1SA1 - chains A and B of the 5 polymer chains in the assembly; structure by X-ray diffraction, 4.20 A resolution (low resolution: residue-level contacts below are approximate; hydrogen-bond / salt-bridge calls are withheld).

Chain A:
Molecule: Tubulin alpha chain
Source organism: Bos taurus
Reference sequence: P02550 (TBA_PIG); residues 1-451 here = UniProt positions 1-451
Amino-acid sequence (451 residues; row label = number of the first residue in the row):
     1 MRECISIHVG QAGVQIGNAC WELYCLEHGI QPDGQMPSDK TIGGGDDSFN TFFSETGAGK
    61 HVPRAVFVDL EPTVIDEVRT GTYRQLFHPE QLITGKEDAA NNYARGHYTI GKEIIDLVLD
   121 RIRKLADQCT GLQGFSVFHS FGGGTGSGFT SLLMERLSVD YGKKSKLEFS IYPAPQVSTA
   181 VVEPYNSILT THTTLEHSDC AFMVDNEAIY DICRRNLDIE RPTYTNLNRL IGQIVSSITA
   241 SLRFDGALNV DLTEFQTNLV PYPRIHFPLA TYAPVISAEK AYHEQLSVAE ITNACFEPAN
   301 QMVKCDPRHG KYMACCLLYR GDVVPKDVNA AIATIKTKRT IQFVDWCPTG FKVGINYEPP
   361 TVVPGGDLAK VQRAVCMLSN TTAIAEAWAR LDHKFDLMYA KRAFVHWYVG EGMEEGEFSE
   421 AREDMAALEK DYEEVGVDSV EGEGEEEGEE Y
Not modelled in the structure: 1, 40-44, 440-451
Residues lining bound ligands: GTP: G10, Q11, A12, Q15, I16, D69, E71, A99, A100, N101, S140, G142, G143, G144, T145, G146, I171, P173, V177, S178, T179, E183, N206, Y224, N228, I231

Chain B:
Molecule: Tubulin beta chain
Source organism: Bos taurus
Reference sequence: P02554 (TBB_PIG); residue numbers follow UniProt; this construct covers 1-44, 47-360, 369-445
Amino-acid sequence (445 residues; row label = number of the first residue in the row; note: 10 numbers in that range are skipped by the numbering (no residue carries them; nothing is unmodelled there)):
     1 MREIVHIQAG QCGNQIGAKF WEVISDEHGI DPTGSYHGDS DLQL
    47 ERINVYYNEA AGNKYVPRAI LVDLEPGTMD SVRSGPFGQI FRPDNFVFGQ SGAGNNWAKG
   107 HYTEGAELVD SVLDVVRKES ESCDCLQGFQ LTHSLGGGTG SGMGTLLISK IREEYPDRIM
   167 NTFSVVPSPK VSDTVVEPYN ATLSVHQLVE NTDETYCIDN EALYDICFRT LKLTTPTYGD
   227 LNHLVSATMS GVTTCLRFPG QLNADLRKLA VNMVPFPRLH FFMPGFAPLT SRGSQQYRAL
   287 TVPELTQQMF DAKNMMAACD PRHGRYLTVA AVFRGRMSMK EVDEQMLNVQ NKNSSYFVEW
   347 IPNNVKTAVC DIPP
   369 RGLKMSATFI GNSTAIQELF KRISEQFTAM FRRKAFLHWY TGEGMDEMEF TEAESNMNDL
   429 VSEYQQYQDA TADEQGEFEE EGEEDEA
Not modelled in the structure: 1, 277-281, 439-455
Residues lining bound ligands:
  - GDP (guanosine-5'-diphosphate): G10, Q11, C12, D69, E71, S140, G142, G143, G144, T145, G146, S147, V171, P173, V177, S178, D179, E183, N206, L209, Y224, L227, N228
  - podophyllotoxin (POD; 9-hydroxy-5-(3,4,5-trimethoxyphenyl)-5,8,8a,9-tetrahydrofuro[3',4':6,7]naphtho[2,3-d][1,3]dioxol-6(5ah)-one): G237, V238, T240, C241, L242, L248, A250, D251, K254, L255, N258, M259, T314, V315, A316, A317, V318, N350, V351, K352, T353, A354, I378

Chain A / chain B interface:
Pairs across the interface - 37 pairs, chain A then chain B:
  D98(A) - R2(B)
  D98(A) - C131(B)
  D98(A) - R164(B)
  A99(A) - D251(B)
  N101(A) - K254(B)
  R105(A) - R2(B)
  R105(A) - R253(B)
  P175(A) - N349(B)
  P175(A) - K352(B)
  S178(A) - K352(B)
  T179(A) - K352(B)
  A180(A) - N258(B)
  V181(A) - N258(B)
  V181(A) - I347(B)
  V182(A) - V257(B)
  E220(A) - K326(B)
  K394(A) - P348(B)
  L397(A) - E345(B)
  L397(A) - W346(B)
  L397(A) - P348(B)
  M398(A) - W346(B)
  M398(A) - P348(B)
  K401(A) - F262(B)
  K401(A) - W346(B)
  K401(A) - A438(B)
  A403(A) - P261(B)
  A403(A) - F262(B)
  F404(A) - N258(B)
  F404(A) - V260(B)
  F404(A) - P261(B)
  F404(A) - I347(B)
  H406(A) - P261(B)
  H406(A) - F262(B)
  H406(A) - P263(B)
  W407(A) - A256(B)
  W407(A) - V257(B)
  W407(A) - V260(B)
Other interface residues (no listed pair), chain A (22 interface residues in all): K96, R402, E411
Other interface residues (no listed pair), chain B (24 interface residues in all): M259, T314, Y435

In short:
22 residues of chain A and 24 residues of chain B are in contact. Chain A binds GTP. Ligands of chain B: GDP
and podophyllotoxin.
Here chain A is Tubulin alpha chain and chain B is Tubulin beta chain, both from Bos taurus. Entry 1SA1
(Tubulin-podophyllotoxin: stathmin-like domain complex) was determined by X-ray diffraction, deposited
together with 1SA0.
